PDB entry 8SUX | electron microscopy, 2.93 A resolution | chains A and E of the 6 polymer chains in the assembly

== Chain A (and E) ==
Name: PtuA
Source organism: Escherichia coli
Notes: chain E of this document is another copy of the same molecule, construct and numbering; everything in this record applies to it too
Sequence (465 residues; row label = number of the first residue in the row):
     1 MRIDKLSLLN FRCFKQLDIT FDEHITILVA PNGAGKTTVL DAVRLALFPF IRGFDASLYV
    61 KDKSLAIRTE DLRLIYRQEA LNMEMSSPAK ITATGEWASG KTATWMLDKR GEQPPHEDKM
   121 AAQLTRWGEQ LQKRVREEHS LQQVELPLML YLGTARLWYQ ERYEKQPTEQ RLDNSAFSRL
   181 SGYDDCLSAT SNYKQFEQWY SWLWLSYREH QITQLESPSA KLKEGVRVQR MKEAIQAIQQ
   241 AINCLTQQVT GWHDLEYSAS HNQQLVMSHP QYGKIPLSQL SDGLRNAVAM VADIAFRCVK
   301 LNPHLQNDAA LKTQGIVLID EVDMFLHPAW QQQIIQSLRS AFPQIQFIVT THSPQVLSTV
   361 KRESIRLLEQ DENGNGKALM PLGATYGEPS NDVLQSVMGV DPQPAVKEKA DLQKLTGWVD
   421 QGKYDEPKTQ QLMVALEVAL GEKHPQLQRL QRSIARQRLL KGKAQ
Not modelled in the structure: 164-170, 383-465 (chain E: 161-168, 385-465)
Residues lining bound ligands:
  - ATP (adenosine-5'-triphosphate), molecule 1: Arg12, Cys13, Pro31, Asn32, Gly33, Ala34, Gly35, Lys36, Thr37, Thr38, Glu70, Asp71, Leu72, Arg73, Leu74, Asp320, Glu321
  - ATP, molecule 2: Trp252, Ile275, Gln279, Leu280, Ser281, Asp282
Reported in the primary citation:
  - self-association interface (contacts with another copy of this molecule); pairs are residue here / residue on that copy: Arg73-Glu138, Gln78-Glu224, Leu81, Arg227
  - binding site for ATP: Arg12, Lys36, Gln279, Asp282
  - mutagenesis - L81R: decreased stability in response to PtuA hexamer

== How chain A and chain E interact ==
Contacting residue pairs (25):
  Asp55(A) with Gly111(E); Glu112(E), hydrogen bond (side chain-backbone); Gln113(E), hydrogen bond
  Leu58(A) with Gln113(E)
  Tyr59(A) with Glu112(E), hydrogen bond
  Val135(A) with Glu84(E)
  Arg136(A) with Glu84(E); Met85(E); Gly111(E)
  Glu138(A) with Ser86(E), hydrogen bond
  Asn174(A) with Leu74(E); Met83(E)
  Phe177(A) with Asn82(E); Met83(E), hydrogen bond (backbone-backbone)
  Ser178(A) with Glu84(E), hydrogen bond
  Arg179(A) with Asn82(E); Glu84(E)
  Leu180(A) with Glu84(E)
  Glu224(A) with Gln78(E), hydrogen bond
  Arg227(A) with Tyr76(E); Arg77(E); Gln78(E); Ala80(E), hydrogen bond (side chain-backbone)
  Met231(A) with Leu81(E), hydrophobic
  Pro303(A) with Asn82(E)
Also at the interface, not in a pair above, chain A (20 interface residues in all): Trp202, Leu203, Val226, Arg230, Ala234
Also at the interface, not in a pair above, chain E (21 interface residues in all): Asn10, Lys15, Arg73, Ile75, Glu79, Ser87, Arg110

== Summary ==
20 residues of chain A and 21 residues of chain E are in contact; the contacts include 8 hydrogen bonds. Polar
contacts include Asp55(A)-Glu112(E), Asp55(A)-Gln113(E) and Tyr59(A)-Glu112(E). Chain A binds ATP. The paper
reports a binding site for ATP at Arg12(A), Lys36(A) and Gln279(A) among others; L81R of chain A reduces
stability in response to PtuA hexamer.
Both chains are PtuA (Escherichia coli). Entry 8SUX (Structure of E. coli PtuA hexamer) was determined by
electron microscopy, deposited together with 8EE4, 8EE7 and 8EEA.
